Entry 4MHZ (X-ray diffraction, 1.95 A resolution); this record covers chain A.

# Chain A
Molecule: Glutaminyl cyclase, putative
Organism: Ixodes scapularis
Notes: EC 2.3.2.5; fragment: catalytic domain
Reference sequence: B7QK46 (B7QK46_IXOSC); numbering as in UniProt (aligned over 28-353)
Sequence (326 residues; each row starts with the number of its first residue):
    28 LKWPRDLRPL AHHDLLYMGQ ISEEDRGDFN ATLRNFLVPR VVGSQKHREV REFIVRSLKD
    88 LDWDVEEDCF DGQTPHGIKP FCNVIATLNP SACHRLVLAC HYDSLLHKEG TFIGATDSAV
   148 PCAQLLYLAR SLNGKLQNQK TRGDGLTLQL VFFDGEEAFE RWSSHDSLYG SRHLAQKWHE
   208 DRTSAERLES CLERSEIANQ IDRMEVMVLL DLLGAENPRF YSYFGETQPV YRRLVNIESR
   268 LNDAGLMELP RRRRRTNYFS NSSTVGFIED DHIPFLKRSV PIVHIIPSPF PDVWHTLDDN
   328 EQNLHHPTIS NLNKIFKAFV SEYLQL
Not modelled in the structure: 50
Cystine bridges: Cys96-Cys109, Cys120-Cys218
Residues lining bound ligands: PBD (1-(3,4-dimethoxyphenyl)-3-[3-(1H-imidazol-1-yl)propyl]thiourea): His128, Asp144, Glu183, Glu184, Trp189, Asp238, Leu239, Phe294, Ile295, Glu296, Asp297, Ser315, Phe317, Trp321, His322
What the authors report for this chain:
  - binding site for PBD: Asp144, Glu296, Phe317, Trp321
  - mutagenesis - D144A: decreased catalytic activity
  - mutagenesis - D238A: abolished catalytic activity
  - catalytic residues: Asp238

# Summary
Chain A binds compound PBD. The paper reports the catalytic residue Asp238; D144A reduces catalytic activity.
Chain A is Glutaminyl cyclase, putative (Ixodes scapularis); the structure, Crystal structure of apo-form
glutaminyl cyclase from Ixodes scapularis in complex with PBD150, was determined by X-ray diffraction together
with 4MHN, 4MHP and 4MHY from the same study.
